7T6H - chains A and B; structure by X-ray diffraction, 2.42 A resolution.

# Chain A (and B)
Name: Dihydroorotate dehydrogenase (quinone)
From: Escherichia coli K-12
Notes: EC 1.3.5.2; engineered mutation(s): 0; chain B of this document is another copy of the same molecule, construct and numbering; everything in this record applies to it too
UniProtKB: P0A7E1 (PYRD_ECOLI); numbering as in UniProt (aligned over 1-336)
Sequence (368 residues; row label = number of the first residue in the row; numbers below 1 keep their minus sign (His-31 is residue -31)):
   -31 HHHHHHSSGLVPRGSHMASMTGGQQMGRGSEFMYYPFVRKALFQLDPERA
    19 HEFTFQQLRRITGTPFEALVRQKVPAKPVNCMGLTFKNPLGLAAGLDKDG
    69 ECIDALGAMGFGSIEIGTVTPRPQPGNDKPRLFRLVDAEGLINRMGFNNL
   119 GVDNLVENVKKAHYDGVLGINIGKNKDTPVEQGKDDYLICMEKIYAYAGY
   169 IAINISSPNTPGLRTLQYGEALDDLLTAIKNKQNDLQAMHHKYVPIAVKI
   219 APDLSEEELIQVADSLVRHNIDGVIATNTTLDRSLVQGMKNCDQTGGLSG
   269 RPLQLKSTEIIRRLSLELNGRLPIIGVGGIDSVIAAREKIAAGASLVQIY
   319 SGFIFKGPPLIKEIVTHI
Unresolved in the structure: -31 to 1
Construct notes: expression tag (-31 to 0)
Ligand contacts:
  - FMN (flavin mononucleotide): Ala61, Ala62, Gly63, Lys66, Gly85, Thr86, Leu100, Leu109, Asn111, Met113, Phe115, Asn139, Asn172, Lys217, Thr245, Asn246, Thr247, Ser267, Gly268, Leu271, Val295, Gly296, Gly297, Gln316, Ile317, Tyr318, Ser319
  - orotic acid (ORO): Lys66, Asn111, Arg112, Met113, Gly114, Phe115, Asn172, Ser175, Pro176, Asn177, Asn246, Thr247
Swiss-Prot annotation at these positions:
  - active site: Ser175 (Nucleophile)
  - binding site (FMN): Ala62 to Lys66, Thr86, Asn139, Asn172, Lys217, Thr245, Gly268, Gly297, Tyr318, Ser319
  - binding site (substrate): Lys66, Asn111 to Phe115, Asn172, Asn177, Asn246, Thr247
  - mutagenesis: Ser175 (S175A: Almost no activity; S175C: 500-fold reduction in activity)
From the paper describing this entry:
  - binding site for flavin mononucleotide: Lys66, Thr86, Asn139, Asn172, Lys217, Gly268, Gly297, Tyr318, Ser319
  - binding site for orotic acid: Asn111, Gly114, Phe115, Asn172, Asn177, Asn246, Thr247

# How chain A and chain B interact
Contacting residue pairs (31):
  Tyr2(A) with Tyr2(B)
  Pro4(A) with Tyr2(B)
  Asp105(A) with Val301(B); His335(B), salt bridge
  Ala106(A) with Ile302(B), hydrophobic
  Leu253(A) with Ile302(B); Arg305(B), hydrogen bond (backbone-side chain)
  Val254(A) with Arg305(B)
  Gln255(A) with Arg305(B), hydrogen bond (backbone-side chain)
  Arg269(A) with Gln272(B), hydrogen bond; Ile302(B); Ala303(B); Glu306(B), salt bridge
  Gln272(A) with Arg269(B), hydrogen bond
  Leu273(A) with Leu273(B), hydrophobic; Arg280(B); Glu306(B)
  Glu277(A) with Glu277(B)
  Arg280(A) with Leu273(B)
  Ile302(A) with Ala106(B); Leu253(B); Arg269(B)
  Ala303(A) with Arg269(B)
  Arg305(A) with Leu253(B), hydrogen bond (side chain-backbone); Val254(B); Gln255(B), hydrogen bond (side chain-backbone); Met257(B)
  Glu306(A) with Leu253(B); Arg269(B), salt bridge; Leu273(B)
  His335(A) with Asp105(B), salt bridge
Interface residues without a listed pair, chain A (21 interface residues in all): Met257, Pro270, Ser300, Val301
Interface residues without a listed pair, chain B (23 interface residues in all): Pro4, Phe5, Pro270, Thr276, Ser300

# In short
21 residues of chain A and 23 residues of chain B are in contact; the contacts include 6 hydrogen bonds and 4
salt bridges. Among the polar pairs are Asp105(A)-His335(B), Arg269(A)-Glu306(B) and Leu253(A)-Arg305(B). From
the paper: a binding site for flavin mononucleotide at Lys66(A), Thr86(A) and Asn139(A) among others; a
binding site for orotic acid at Asn111(A), Gly114(A) and Phe115(A) among others.
Both chains are Dihydroorotate dehydrogenase (quinone) (Escherichia coli K-12). Entry 7T6H (E. coli
dihydroorotate dehydrogenase) was determined by X-ray diffraction together with 7T5K and 7T6C from the same
study.
